Entry 4RX6 (X-ray diffraction, 2.60 A resolution); this record covers chains B and D of the 3 polymer chains in the assembly.

[Chain B (and D)]
Protein: Nitrogen regulatory PII-like protein
Source organism: Bacillus subtilis subsp. subtilis
Notes: chain D of this document is another copy of the same molecule, construct and numbering; everything in this record applies to it too
Reference sequence: Q07428 (NRGB_BACSU); residues 6-121 here correspond to UniProt positions 1-116 (UniProt number = residue number - 5)
Chain sequence (121 residues; each row starts with the number of its first residue):
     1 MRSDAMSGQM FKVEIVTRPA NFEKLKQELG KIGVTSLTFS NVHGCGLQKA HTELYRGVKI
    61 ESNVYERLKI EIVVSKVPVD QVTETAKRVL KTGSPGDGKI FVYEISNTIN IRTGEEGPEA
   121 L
Disordered / not traced: 1-6 (chain D: 1-6, 50-57)
Differences from the reference sequence: expression tag (1-5)
Residues lining bound ligands:
  - ATP (adenosine-5'-triphosphate), molecule 1: Val-16, His-43, Gly-44, Cys-45, Tyr-65, Arg-67, Pro-95, Gly-96, Asp-97, Gly-98, Lys-99, Phe-101
  - ATP, molecule 2: Ser-36, Leu-37, Thr-38, Glu-71, Ile-72, Val-73, Asn-110, Arg-112, Leu-121
What the authors report for this chain:
  - mutagenesis - Q27R/E28R: abolished binding to TnrA

[Interface between chain B and chain D]
Pairs across the interface (51; chain B residue first):
  Lys-12(B) with Glu-14(D), salt bridge
  Lys-26(B) with Leu-47(D); Ile-60(D)
  Gln-27(B) with Ile-60(D), hydrogen bond (side chain-backbone); Glu-61(D)
  Gly-30(B) with Lys-49(D); Ile-60(D)
  Lys-31(B) with Lys-49(D), hydrogen bond (backbone-side chain); Val-58(D); Ile-60(D)
  Val-34(B) with Leu-47(D)
  Thr-35(B) with Gly-46(D); Leu-47(D), hydrogen bond (backbone-backbone)
  Ser-36(B) with Cys-45(D), hydrogen bond (side chain-backbone)
  Leu-37(B) with Gly-44(D); Cys-45(D), hydrogen bond (backbone-backbone)
  Thr-38(B) with Val-42(D); His-43(D)
  Phe-39(B) with Val-42(D); His-43(D), hydrogen bond (backbone-backbone); Val-64(D), hydrophobic
  Ser-40(B) with Val-42(D)
  Glu-71(B) with Glu-14(D); Lys-69(D), salt bridge
  Val-73(B) with Phe-101(D), hydrophobic
  Glu-104(B) with Tyr-103(D)
  Ile-105(B) with Val-102(D); Tyr-103(D), hydrophobic
  Ser-106(B) with Val-102(D), hydrogen bond (backbone-backbone); Tyr-103(D)
  Asn-107(B) with Ile-100(D); Phe-101(D); Val-102(D), hydrogen bond (backbone-backbone)
  Thr-108(B) with Ile-100(D); Phe-101(D)
  Ile-109(B) with Lys-87(D); Lys-99(D); Ile-100(D), hydrogen bond (backbone-backbone)
  Asn-110(B) with Lys-99(D)
  Ile-111(B) with Lys-91(D); Asp-97(D); Gly-98(D), hydrogen bond (backbone-backbone); Lys-99(D); Ile-100(D), hydrophobic
  Arg-112(B) with Gly-93(D); Ser-94(D); Pro-95(D); Asp-97(D)
  Gly-114(B) with Lys-87(D), hydrogen bond (backbone-side chain)
  Glu-116(B) with Lys-87(D), salt bridge
  Ala-120(B) with Lys-99(D)
Also at the interface, not in a pair above, chain B (30 interface residues in all): Leu-29, Lys-69, Tyr-103, Leu-121
Also at the interface, not in a pair above, chain D (34 interface residues in all): Phe-11, Val-16, Gln-48, Lys-59, Ser-62, Thr-83, Leu-90, Gly-96, Glu-104

[In short]
Chain B and chain D form an interface of 30 and 34 residues respectively; the contacts include 11 hydrogen
bonds and 3 salt bridges. Polar contacts include Lys-12(B)/Glu-14(D), Glu-71(B)/Lys-69(D) and
Glu-116(B)/Lys-87(D). Chain B binds ATP. From the paper: Q27R/E28R of chain B abolish binding to TnrA.
Chain B and chain D are both Nitrogen regulatory PII-like protein (Bacillus subtilis subsp. subtilis); the
structure, Structure of B. subtilis GlnK-ATP complex to 2.6 Angstrom, was determined by X-ray diffraction,
deposited together with 4R22, 4R24, 4R25, 4R4E and 4S0R.
